Entry 3CCR (X-ray diffraction, 3.00 A resolution); this record covers chains L and 0 of the 31 polymer chains in the assembly.

== Chain L ==
Name: 50S ribosomal protein L15P
Organism: Haloarcula marismortui
UniProt: P12737 (RL15_HALMA); residues 0-164 here correspond to UniProt positions 1-165 (UniProt number = residue number + 1)
Amino-acid sequence (165 residues; row label = number of the first residue in the row; numbering starts at 0):
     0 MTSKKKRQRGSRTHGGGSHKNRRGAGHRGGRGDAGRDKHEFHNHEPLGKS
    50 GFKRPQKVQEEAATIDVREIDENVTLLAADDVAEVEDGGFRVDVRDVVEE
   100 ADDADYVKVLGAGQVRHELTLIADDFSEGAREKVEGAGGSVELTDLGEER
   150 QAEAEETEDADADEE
Unresolved in the structure: 0, 84-88, 151-164

== Chain 0 ==
Molecule: 23S ribosomal RNA
Organism: Haloarcula marismortui
Notes: engineered mutation(s): G2099A, A2488C
Sequence (2923 nucleotides; numbered 1 to 2923; the number before each row is that of its first residue):
     1 GUUGGCUACUAUGCCAGCUGGUGGAUUGCUCGGCUCAGGCGCUGAUGAAG
    51 GACGUGCCAAGCUGCGAUAAGCUGUGGGGAGCCGCACGGAGGCGAAGAAC
   101 CACAGAUUUCCGAAUGAGAAUCUCUCUAACAAUUGCUUCGCGCAAUGAGG
   151 AACCCCGAGAACUGAAACAUCUCAGUAUCGGGAGGAACAGAAAACGCAAC
   201 GUGAUGUCGUUAGUAACCGCGAGUGAACGCGAUACAGCCCAAACCGAAGC
   251 CCUCACGGGCAAUGUGGUGUCAGGGCUACCUCUCAUCAGCCGACCGUCUU
   301 CACGAAGUCUCUUGGAAUAGAGCGUGAUACAGGGUGACAACCCCGUACUG
   351 AAGACCAGUACGCUGUGCGGUAGUGCCAGAGUAGCGGGGGUUGGAUAUCC
   401 CUCGCGAAUAACGCAGGCAUCGACUGCGAAGGCUAAACACAACCUGAGAC
   451 CGAUAGUGAACAAGUAGUGUGAACGAACGCUGCAAAGUACCCUCAGAAGG
   501 GAGGCGAAAUAGAGCAUGAAAUCAGUUGGCGAUCGAGCGACAGGGCAUAC
   551 AAGGUCCCUUGACGAAUGACCGAGACGCGAGUCUCCAGUAAGACUCACGG
   601 GAAGCCGAUGUUCUGUCGUACGUUUUGAAAAACGAGCCAGGGAGUGUGUC
   651 UGUAUGGCAAGUCUAACCGGAGUAUCCGGGGAGGCACAGGGAAACCGACA
   701 UGGCCGCAGGGCUUUGCCCGAGGGCCGCCGUCUUCAAGGGCGGGGAGCCA
   751 UGUGGACACGACCCGAAUCCGGACGAUCUACGCAUGGACAAGAUGAAGCG
   801 UGCCGAAAGGCACGUGGAAGUCUGUUAGAGUUGGUGUCCUACAAUACCCU
   851 CUCGUGAUCUAUGUGUAGGGGUGAAAGGCCCAUCGAGUCCGGCAACAGCU
   901 GGUUCCAAUCGAAACAUGUCGAAGCAUGACCUCCGCCGAGGUAGUCUGUG
   951 AGGUAGAGCGACCGAUUGGUGUGUCCGCCUCCGAGAGGAGUCGGCACACC
  1001 UGUCAAACUCCAAACUUACAGACGCUGUUUGACGCGGGGAUUCCGGUGCG
  1051 CGGGGUAAGCCUGUGUACCAGGAGGGGAACAACCCAGAGAUAGGUUAAGG
  1101 UCCCCAAGUGUGGAUUAAGUGUAAUCCUCUGAAGGUGGUCUCGAGCCCUA
  1151 GACAGCCGGGAGGUGAGCUUAGAAGCAGCUACCCUCUAAGAAAAGCGUAA
  1201 CAGCUUACCGGCCGAGGUUUGAGGCGCCCAAAAUGAUCGGGACUCAAAUC
  1251 CACCACCGAGACCUGUCCGUACCACUCAUACUGGUAAUCGAGUAGAUUGG
  1301 CGCUCUAAUUGGAUGGAAGCAGGGGCGAGAGCUCCUGUGGACCGAUUAGU
  1351 GACGAAAAUCCUGGCCAUAGUAGCAGCGAUAGUCGGGUGAGAACCCCGAC
  1401 GGCCUAAUGGAUAAGGGUUCCUCAGCACUGCUGAUCAGCUGAGGGUUAGC
  1451 CGGUCCUAAGUCUCACCGCAACUCGACUGAGACGAAAUGGGAAACAGGUU
  1501 AAUAUUCCUGUGCCAUCAUGCAGUGAAAGUUGACGCCCUGGGGUCGAUCA
  1551 CGCCGGGCAUUCGCCCGGUCGAACCGUCCAACUCCGUGGAAGCCGUAAUG
  1601 GCAGGAAGCGGACGAACGGCGGCAUAGGGAAACGUGAUUCAACCUGGGGC
  1651 CCAUGAAAAGACGAGCAUGAUGUCCGUACCGAGAACCGACACAGGUGUCC
  1701 AUGGCGGCGAAAGCCAAGGCCUGUCGGGAGCAACCAACGUUAGGGAAUUC
  1751 GGCAAGUUAGUCCCGUACCUUCGGAAGAAGGGAUGCCUGCUCCGGAACGG
  1801 AGCAGGUCGCAGUGACUCGGAAGCUCGGACUGUCUAGUAACAACAUAGGU
  1851 GACCGCAAAUCCGCAAGGACUCGUACGGUCACUGAAUCCUGCCCAGUGCA
  1901 GGUAUCUGAACACCUCGUACAAGAGGACGAAGGACCUGUCAACGGCGGGG
  1951 GUAACUAUGACCCUCUUAAGGUAGCGUAGUACCUUGCCGCAUCAGUAGCG
  2001 GCUUGCAUGAAUGGAUUAACCAGAGCUUCACUGUCCCAACGUUGGGCCCG
  2051 GUGAACUGUACAUUCCAGUGCGGAGUCUGGAGACACCCAGGGGGAAGCAA
  2101 AGACCCUAUGGAGCUUUACUGCAGGCUGUCGCUGAGACGUGGUCGCCGAU
  2151 GUGCAGCAUAGGUAGGAGUCGUUACAGAGGUACCCGCGCUAGCGGGCCAC
  2201 CCAGACAACAGUGAAAUACUACCCGUCGGUGACUGCGACUCUCACUCCGG
  2251 GAGGAGGACACCGAUAGCCGGGCAGUUUGACUGGGGCGGUACGCGCUCGA
  2301 AAAGAUAUCGAGCGCGCCCUAUGGUCAUCUCAGCCGGGACAGAGACCCGG
  2351 CGAAGAGUGCAAGAGCAAAAGAUGACUUGACAGUGUUCUUCCCAACGAGG
  2401 AACGCUGACGCGAAAGCGUGGUCUAGCGAACCAAUUAGCCUGCUUGAUGC
  2451 GGGCAAUUGAUGACAGAAAAGCUACCCUAGGGAUAACCGAGUCGUCACUC
  2501 GCAAGAGCACAUAUCGACCGAGUGGCUUGCUACCUCGAUGUCGGUUCCCU
  2551 CCAUCCUGCCCGUGCAGAAGCGGGCAAGGGUGAGGUUGUUCGCCUAUUAA
  2601 AGGAGGUCGUGAGCUGGGUUUAGACCGUCGUGAGACAGGUCGGCUGCUAU
  2651 CUACUGGGUGUGUAAUGGUGUCUGACAAGAACGACCGUAUAGUACGAGAG
  2701 GAACUACGGUUGGUGGCCACUGGUGUACCGGUUGUUCGAGAGAGCACGUG
  2751 CCGGGUAGCCACGCCACACGGGGUAAGAGCUGAACGCAUCUAAGCUCGAA
  2801 ACCCACUUGGAAAAGAGACACCGCCGAGGUCCCGCGUACAAGACGCGGUC
  2851 GAUAGACUCGGGGUGUGCGCGUCGAGGUAACGAGACGUUAAGCCCACGAG
  2901 CACUAACAGACCAAAGCCAUCAU
Unresolved in the structure: 1-9, 126-127, 715, 971-998, 1560, 1952-1963, 2137-2236, 2339-2343, 2665-2666, 2915-2923
Modified residues: 1MA (6-hydro-1-methyladenosine-5'-monophosphate) at position 628, OMU (o2'-methyluridine 5'-monophosphate) at position 2587, OMG (o2'-methylguanosine-5'-monophosphate) at position 2588, UR3 (3-methyluridine-5'-monophoshate) at position 2619, PSU (pseudouridine-5'-monophosphate) at position 2621

== Interface between chain L and chain 0 ==
Residue-residue contacts - 172 pairs, chain L then chain 0:
  Thr-1(L) / G1300(0)  hydrogen bond to the base
  Lys-3(L) / G754(0)  phosphate contact
  Lys-3(L) / G755(0)  salt bridge to the phosphate
  Lys-3(L) / A1296(0)  salt bridge to the phosphate
  Lys-3(L) / U1297(0)  phosphate contact
  Lys-4(L) / G644(0)  sugar contact
  Lys-4(L) / U645(0)  salt bridge to the phosphate
  Lys-4(L) / G754(0)  phosphate contact
  Lys-5(L) / C905(0)  hydrogen bond to the base
  Lys-5(L) / C1301(0)  base contact
  Lys-5(L) / G1302(0)  hydrogen bond to the base
  Lys-5(L) / C1353(0)  hydrogen bond to the base
  Lys-5(L) / G1354(0)  hydrogen bond to the base
  Arg-6(L) / C905(0)  base contact
  Arg-6(L) / C906(0)  base contact
  Arg-6(L) / A907(0)  base contact
  Arg-6(L) / U1298(0)  hydrogen bond to the base
  Arg-6(L) / G1299(0)  hydrogen bond to the base
  Gln-7(L) / U904(0)  phosphate contact
  Arg-8(L) / G644(0)  salt bridge to the phosphate
  Arg-8(L) / U904(0)  hydrogen bond to the base
  Arg-8(L) / C905(0)  base contact
  Arg-8(L) / G1354(0)  salt bridge to the phosphate
  Gly-9(L) / U904(0)  hydrogen bond to the phosphate
  Ser-10(L) / U904(0)  hydrogen bond to the phosphate
  Arg-11(L) / U623(0)  salt bridge to the phosphate
  Arg-11(L) / U624(0)  salt bridge to the phosphate
  Arg-11(L) / G902(0)  salt bridge to the phosphate
  Arg-11(L) / U903(0)  salt bridge to the phosphate
  Arg-11(L) / U904(0)  hydrogen bond to the phosphate
  Thr-12(L) / G644(0)  base contact
  Thr-12(L) / U903(0)  base contact
  Thr-12(L) / G1295(0)  hydrogen bond to the phosphate
  His-13(L) / G644(0)  hydrogen bond to the base
  His-13(L) / U903(0)  sugar contact
  Gly-14(L) / U1041(0)  sugar contact
  Gly-14(L) / G1295(0)  hydrogen bond to the phosphate
  Gly-15(L) / G1295(0)  hydrogen bond to the phosphate
  Gly-16(L) / U1041(0)  phosphate contact
  Gly-16(L) / A1294(0)  sugar contact
  Gly-16(L) / G1295(0)  hydrogen bond to the phosphate
  Ser-17(L) / U1042(0)  hydrogen bond to the phosphate
  His-18(L) / U624(0)  salt bridge to the phosphate
  His-18(L) / G901(0)  salt bridge to the phosphate
  His-18(L) / G902(0)  salt bridge to the phosphate
  His-18(L) / U903(0)  base contact
  Lys-19(L) / U624(0)  hydrogen bond to the phosphate
  Lys-19(L) / U625(0)  salt bridge to the phosphate
  Lys-19(L) / C899(0)  phosphate contact
  Lys-19(L) / U900(0)  salt bridge to the phosphate
  Lys-19(L) / G901(0)  phosphate contact
  Lys-19(L) / A2483(0)  base contact
  Asn-20(L) / U1042(0)  hydrogen bond to the phosphate
  Arg-21(L) / G644(0)  hydrogen bond to the base
  Arg-21(L) / C762(0)  hydrogen bond to the base
  Arg-22(L) / G898(0)  phosphate contact
  Arg-22(L) / C899(0)  salt bridge to the phosphate
  Arg-22(L) / U900(0)  salt bridge to the phosphate
  Gly-23(L) / A897(0)  phosphate contact
  Gly-23(L) / G898(0)  hydrogen bond to the phosphate
  Ala-24(L) / A897(0)  hydrogen bond to the phosphate
  Ala-24(L) / G898(0)  hydrogen bond to the phosphate
  Gly-25(L) / A166(0)  base contact
  Gly-25(L) / G898(0)  hydrogen bond to the phosphate
  Gly-25(L) / G924(0)  hydrogen bond to the sugar
  Gly-25(L) / C925(0)  phosphate contact
  His-26(L) / G898(0)  phosphate contact
  His-26(L) / C925(0)  salt bridge to the phosphate
  Arg-27(L) / C757(0)  salt bridge to the phosphate
  Arg-27(L) / A758(0)  salt bridge to the phosphate
  Gly-28(L) / A166(0)  base contact
  Gly-28(L) / C925(0)  sugar contact
  Gly-29(L) / A165(0)  phosphate contact
  Gly-29(L) / A166(0)  base contact
  Gly-29(L) / A758(0)  phosphate contact
  Arg-30(L) / G164(0)  phosphate contact
  Arg-30(L) / A165(0)  hydrogen bond to the phosphate
  Arg-30(L) / A758(0)  phosphate contact
  Arg-30(L) / C759(0)  salt bridge to the phosphate
  Arg-30(L) / C896(0)  hydrogen bond to the phosphate
  Arg-30(L) / A897(0)  salt bridge to the phosphate
  Gly-31(L) / G223(0)  phosphate contact
  Gly-31(L) / C757(0)  hydrogen bond to the phosphate
  Gly-31(L) / A758(0)  hydrogen bond to the phosphate
  Asp-32(L) / A222(0)  phosphate contact
  Asp-32(L) / G223(0)  hydrogen bond to the phosphate
  Ala-33(L) / A165(0)  sugar contact
  Ala-33(L) / A166(0)  sugar contact
  Gly-34(L) / A166(0)  hydrogen bond to the phosphate
  Arg-35(L) / G221(0)  phosphate contact
  Arg-35(L) / A222(0)  salt bridge to the phosphate
  Lys-37(L) / U919(0)  hydrogen bond to the phosphate
  Lys-37(L) / C920(0)  salt bridge to the phosphate
  Lys-37(L) / G2466(0)  salt bridge to the phosphate
  Lys-37(L) / A2467(0)  salt bridge to the phosphate
  His-38(L) / A166(0)  base contact
  His-38(L) / G918(0)  hydrogen bond to the base
  His-38(L) / U919(0)  base contact
  His-38(L) / G924(0)  base contact
  His-38(L) / C925(0)  hydrogen bond to the sugar
  His-38(L) / A926(0)  sugar contact
  Glu-39(L) / C925(0)  sugar contact
  Glu-39(L) / A926(0)  sugar contact
  Phe-40(L) / G918(0)  sugar contact
  Phe-40(L) / C2396(0)  sugar contact
  Phe-40(L) / A2465(0)  base contact
  His-41(L) / A926(0)  hydrogen bond to the base
  His-41(L) / U927(0)  sugar contact
  Leu-46(L) / G221(0)  phosphate contact
  Leu-46(L) / A2430(0)  hydrogen bond to the sugar
  Gly-47(L) / G221(0)  hydrogen bond to the phosphate
  Gly-47(L) / A2430(0)  hydrogen bond to the sugar
  Gly-47(L) / C2431(0)  phosphate contact
  Lys-48(L) / C220(0)  sugar contact
  Lys-48(L) / C2431(0)  phosphate contact
  Lys-48(L) / C2432(0)  salt bridge to the phosphate
  Ser-49(L) / C2454(0)  phosphate contact
  Gly-50(L) / A692(0)  sugar contact
  Gly-50(L) / G2453(0)  hydrogen bond to the phosphate
  Gly-50(L) / C2454(0)  hydrogen bond to the phosphate
  Phe-51(L) / A692(0)  hydrogen bond to the sugar
  Phe-51(L) / A693(0)  sugar contact
  Phe-51(L) / U2441(0)  sugar contact
  Phe-51(L) / G2452(0)  base contact
  Phe-51(L) / G2453(0)  sugar contact
  Lys-52(L) / A215(0)  salt bridge to the phosphate
  Lys-52(L) / A216(0)  salt bridge to the phosphate
  Arg-53(L) / A693(0)  phosphate contact
  Arg-53(L) / A694(0)  salt bridge to the phosphate
  Arg-53(L) / U2441(0)  hydrogen bond to the phosphate
  Arg-53(L) / G2442(0)  salt bridge to the phosphate
  Pro-54(L) / G2442(0)  sugar contact
  Pro-54(L) / C2443(0)  base contact
  Gln-55(L) / A215(0)  hydrogen bond to the sugar
  Gln-55(L) / A226(0)  base contact
  Lys-56(L) / G196(0)  hydrogen bond to the sugar
  Lys-56(L) / C197(0)  phosphate contact
  Lys-56(L) / G416(0)  phosphate contact
  Lys-56(L) / G417(0)  salt bridge to the phosphate
  Lys-56(L) / C2443(0)  hydrogen bond to the phosphate
  Lys-56(L) / U2444(0)  salt bridge to the phosphate
  Val-57(L) / G2442(0)  phosphate contact
  Val-57(L) / C2443(0)  sugar contact
  Thr-63(L) / G697(0)  base contact
  Asp-65(L) / A688(0)  hydrogen bond to the base
  Arg-67(L) / A688(0)  salt bridge to the phosphate
  Arg-67(L) / A700(0)  base contact
  Arg-67(L) / G745(0)  base contact
  Asp-70(L) / A700(0)  hydrogen bond to the base
  Glu-71(L) / A700(0)  base contact
  Glu-71(L) / G745(0)  hydrogen bond to the base
  Lys-107(L) / G697(0)  salt bridge to the phosphate
  Leu-109(L) / A688(0)  base contact
  Leu-109(L) / G697(0)  base contact
  Leu-109(L) / A698(0)  phosphate contact
  Gly-110(L) / A698(0)  hydrogen bond to the phosphate
  Gly-110(L) / C699(0)  phosphate contact
  Ala-111(L) / A688(0)  base contact
  Ala-111(L) / A698(0)  sugar contact
  Ala-111(L) / C699(0)  phosphate contact
  Gly-112(L) / C699(0)  hydrogen bond to the phosphate
  Gly-112(L) / A700(0)  phosphate contact
  Gln-113(L) / A700(0)  hydrogen bond to the base
  Gln-113(L) / U701(0)  hydrogen bond to the phosphate
  Val-114(L) / A700(0)  base contact
  Arg-115(L) / A700(0)  base contact
  Arg-115(L) / U701(0)  salt bridge to the phosphate
  Ser-126(L) / G697(0)  phosphate contact
  Ser-126(L) / A698(0)  hydrogen bond to the phosphate
  Glu-127(L) / G697(0)  hydrogen bond to the phosphate
  Gly-128(L) / A698(0)  phosphate contact
  Lys-132(L) / C699(0)  salt bridge to the phosphate
Interface residues without a listed pair, chain L (73 interface residues in all): Ser-2, Glu-99, Phe-125, Ala-129, Arg-149
Interface residues without a listed pair, chain 0 (90 interface residues in all): A227, A686, C696, U753, A761, G1039, C1044, C2440

== In short ==
73 residues of chain L and 90 residues of chain 0 are in contact; the contacts include 55 hydrogen bonds and
36 salt bridges. Polar contacts include Thr-1(L)/G1300(0), Lys-5(L)/C905(0) and Lys-5(L)/G1302(0).
Chain L is 50S ribosomal protein L15P and chain 0 is 23S ribosomal RNA, both from Haloarcula marismortui; the
structure, Structure of Anisomycin resistant 50S Ribosomal Subunit: 23S rRNA mutation A2488C. Density for
anisomycin is visible ..., was determined by X-ray diffraction (same publication as 3CC2, 3CC4, 3CC7, 3CCE,
3CCJ, 3CCL and 6 further entries).
